PDB entry 6PPH | electron microscopy, 3.80 A resolution | chains 2 and S of the 21 polymer chains in the assembly

[Chain 2]
Molecule: Small capsomere-interacting protein
Organism: Human herpesvirus 8
UniProt: Q76RF4 (Q76RF4_HHV8); residue numbers follow UniProt; this construct covers 1-170
Amino-acid sequence (170 residues; row label = number of the first residue in the row):
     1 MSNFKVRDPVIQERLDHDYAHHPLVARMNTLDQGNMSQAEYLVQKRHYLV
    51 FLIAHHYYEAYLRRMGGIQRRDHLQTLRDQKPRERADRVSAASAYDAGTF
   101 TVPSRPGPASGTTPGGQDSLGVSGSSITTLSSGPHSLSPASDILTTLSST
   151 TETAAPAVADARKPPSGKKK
Not modelled in the structure: 1, 80-170

[Chain S]
Molecule: Major capsid protein
Organism: Human herpesvirus 8
UniProt: D0UZN7 (D0UZN7_HHV8); residue numbers follow UniProt; this construct covers 1-1376
Amino-acid sequence (1376 residues; each row starts with the number of its first residue):
     1 MEATLEQRPFPYLATEANLLTQIKESAADGLFKSFQLLLGKDAREGSVRF
    51 EALLGVYTNVVEFVKFLETALAAACVNTEFKDLRRMIDGKIQFKISMPTI
   101 AHGDGRRPNKQRQYIVMKACNKHHIGAEIELAAADIELLFAEKETPLDFT
   151 EYAGAIKTITSALQFGMDALERGLVDTVLAVKLRHAPPVFILKTLGDPVY
   201 SERGLKKAVKSDMVSMFKAHLIEHSFFLDKAELMTRGKQYVLTMLSDMLA
   251 AVCEDTVFKGVSTYTTASGQQVAGVLETTDSVMRRLMNLLGQVESAMSGP
   301 AAYASYVVRGANLVTAVSYGRAMRNFEQFMARIVDHPNALPSVEGDKAAL
   351 ADGHDEIQRTRIAASLVKIGDKFVAIESLQRMYNETQFPCPLNRRIQYTY
   401 FFPVGLHLPVPRYSTSVSVRGVESPAIQSTETWVVNKNNVPLCFGYQNAL
   451 KSICHPRMHNPTQSAQALNQAFPDPDGGHGYGLRYEQTPNMNLFRTFHQY
   501 YMGKNVAFVPDVAQKALVTTEDLLHPTSHRLLRLEVHPFFDFFVHPCPGA
   551 RGSYRATHRTMVGNIPQPLAPREFQESRGAQFDAVTNMTHVIDQLTIDVI
   601 QETAFDPAYPLFCYVIEAMIHGQEEKFVMNMPLIALVIQTYWVNSGKLAF
   651 VNSYHMVRFICTHMGNGSIPKEAHGHYRKILGELIALEQALLKLAGHETV
   701 GRTPITHLVSALLDPHLLPPFAYHDVFTDLMQKSSRQPIIKIGDQNYDNP
   751 QNRATFINLRGRMEDLVNNLVNIYQTRVNEDHDERHVLDVAPLDENDYNP
   801 VLEKLFYYVLMPVCSNGHMCGMGVDYQNVALTLTYNGPVFADVVNAQDDI
   851 LLHLENGTLKDILQAGDIRPTVDMIRVLCTSFLTCPFVTQAARVITKRDP
   901 AQSFATHEYGKDVAQTVLVNGFGAFAVADRSREAAETMFYPVPFNKLYAD
   951 PLVAATLHPLLANYVTRLPNQRNAVVFNVPSNLMAEYEEWHKSPVAAYAA
  1001 SCQATPGAISAMVSMHQKLSAPSFICQAKHRMHPGFAMTVVRTDEVLAEH
  1051 ILYCSRASTSMFVGLPSVVRREVRSDAVTFEITHEIASLHTALGYSSVIA
  1101 PAHVAAITTDMGVHCQDLFMIFPGDAYQDRQLHDYIKMKAGVQTGPPGNR
  1151 MDHVGYAAGVPRCENLPGLSHGQLATCEIIPTPVTSDVAYFQTPSNPRGR
  1201 AACVVSCDAYSNESAERLLYDHSIPDPAYECRSTNNPWASQRGSLGDVLY
  1251 NITFRQTALPGMYSPCRQFFHKEDIMRYNRGLYTLVNEYSARLAGAPATS
  1301 TTDLQYVVVNGTDVFLDQPCHMLQEAYPTLAASHRVMLDEYMSNKQTHAP
  1351 VHMGQYLIEEVAPMKRLLKLGNKVVY
Not modelled in the structure: 1-2, 301-360, 1142-1165, 1253-1261

[How chain 2 and chain S interact]
Contacting residue pairs - 63 pairs, chain 2 then chain S:
  Ser-2(2) / Phe-494(S)
  Asn-3(2) / Phe-494(S)
  Asn-3(2) / Arg-495(S)
  Asn-3(2) / His-498(S)
  Phe-4(2) / Asn-492(S)  hydrogen bond (backbone-side chain)
  Phe-4(2) / Phe-494(S)
  Lys-5(2) / Phe-494(S)
  Val-6(2) / Asp-825(S)
  Val-6(2) / Glu-936(S)
  Val-6(2) / Thr-937(S)
  Val-6(2) / Met-938(S)
  Arg-7(2) / Asn-828(S)  hydrogen bond (backbone-side chain)
  Arg-7(2) / Glu-936(S)  salt bridge
  Arg-7(2) / Thr-937(S)
  Asp-8(2) / Thr-937(S)
  Pro-9(2) / Asn-828(S)
  Pro-9(2) / Leu-831(S)  hydrophobic
  Pro-9(2) / Thr-858(S)
  Pro-9(2) / Thr-937(S)
  Val-10(2) / Gly-857(S)
  Val-10(2) / Thr-858(S)
  Ile-11(2) / Leu-831(S)
  Ile-11(2) / Thr-832(S)
  Ile-11(2) / Tyr-835(S)  hydrophobic
  Gln-12(2) / Tyr-835(S)
  Gln-12(2) / Glu-855(S)
  Glu-13(2) / Tyr-835(S)
  Arg-14(2) / Tyr-835(S)  hydrogen bond (backbone-side chain)
  Leu-15(2) / Tyr-835(S)
  Leu-15(2) / Phe-840(S)  hydrophobic
  Tyr-19(2) / Phe-840(S)  hydrophobic
  Tyr-19(2) / Ala-841(S)  hydrophobic
  Tyr-19(2) / Asp-842(S)
  Tyr-19(2) / Val-843(S)  hydrophobic
  His-22(2) / Phe-840(S)
  His-22(2) / Asp-842(S)
  Val-25(2) / Phe-840(S)  hydrophobic
  Arg-46(2) / Tyr-835(S)  hydrogen bond
  His-47(2) / Tyr-774(S)  hydrogen bond (backbone-side chain)
  His-47(2) / Leu-831(S)
  Tyr-48(2) / Tyr-774(S)  hydrogen bond (backbone-side chain)
  Leu-49(2) / Phe-840(S)  hydrophobic
  Val-50(2) / Ala-830(S)
  Val-50(2) / Thr-834(S)
  Val-50(2) / Phe-882(S)  hydrophobic
  Phe-51(2) / Leu-770(S)
  Phe-51(2) / Val-771(S)  hydrophobic
  Phe-51(2) / Tyr-774(S)  hydrophobic
  Phe-51(2) / Leu-883(S)  hydrophobic
  Ile-53(2) / Thr-834(S)
  Ile-53(2) / Phe-840(S)  hydrophobic
  Ala-54(2) / Cys-879(S)
  Ala-54(2) / Thr-880(S)
  Ala-54(2) / Leu-883(S)
  His-55(2) / Leu-770(S)
  Tyr-57(2) / Val-839(S)  hydrogen bond (side chain-backbone)
  Tyr-57(2) / Phe-840(S)
  Tyr-57(2) / Asp-842(S)
  Tyr-57(2) / Arg-876(S)
  Tyr-57(2) / Thr-880(S)
  Tyr-58(2) / Met-763(S)  hydrogen bond (side chain-backbone)
  Tyr-58(2) / Glu-764(S)  hydrogen bond (side chain-backbone)
  Tyr-58(2) / Thr-880(S)
Other interface residues (no listed pair), chain 2 (31 interface residues in all): Gln-44, Tyr-61, Leu-62
Other interface residues (no listed pair), chain S (41 interface residues in all): Glu-625, Met-629, Val-767, Val-778, Gly-837, Asn-856, Glu-933, Phe-939, Tyr-940

[Summary]
The interface between chain 2 and chain S involves 31 residues on one side and 41 on the other, with 9
hydrogen bonds and 1 salt bridge. Polar contacts include Arg-7(2)/Glu-936(S), Phe-4(2)/Asn-492(S) and
Arg-7(2)/Asn-828(S).
Chain 2 is Small capsomere-interacting protein and chain S is Major capsid protein, both from Human
herpesvirus 8; the structure, Kaposi's sarcoma-associated herpesvirus (KSHV), C1 penton vertex register,
CATC-binding structure, was determined by electron microscopy together with 6PPB, 6PPD and 6PPI from the same
study.
